8B1D - chains A and B of the 3 polymer chains in the assembly; structure by X-ray diffraction, 2.30 A resolution.

== Chain A ==
Protein: Dipeptide and tripeptide permease B
Organism: Escherichia coli
UniProt: P36837 (DTPB_ECOLI); numbering as in UniProt (aligned over 1-489)
Chain sequence (489 residues; each row starts with the number of its first residue):
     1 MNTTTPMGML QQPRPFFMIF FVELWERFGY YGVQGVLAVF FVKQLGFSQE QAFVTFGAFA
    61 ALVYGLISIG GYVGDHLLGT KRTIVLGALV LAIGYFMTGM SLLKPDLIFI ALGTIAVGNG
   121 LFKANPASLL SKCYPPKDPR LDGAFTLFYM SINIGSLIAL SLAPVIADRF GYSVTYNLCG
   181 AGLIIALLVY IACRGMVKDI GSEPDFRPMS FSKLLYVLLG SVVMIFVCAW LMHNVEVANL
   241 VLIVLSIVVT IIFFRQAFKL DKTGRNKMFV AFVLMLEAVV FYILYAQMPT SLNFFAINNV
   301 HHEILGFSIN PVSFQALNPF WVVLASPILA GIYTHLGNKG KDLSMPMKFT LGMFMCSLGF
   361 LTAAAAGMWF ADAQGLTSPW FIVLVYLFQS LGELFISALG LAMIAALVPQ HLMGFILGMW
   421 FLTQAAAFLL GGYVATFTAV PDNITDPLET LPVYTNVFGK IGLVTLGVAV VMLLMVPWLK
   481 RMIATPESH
Disordered / not traced: 1-10, 257-265, 333-342, 409-412, 485-489
Reported in the primary citation:
  - binding site for Ala-pro-phe: Asn153, Asn318, Glu393

== Chain B ==
Protein: Nanobody 132
Organism: Lama glama
Notes: antibody fragment or engineered binder
Chain sequence (127 residues; each row starts with the number of its first residue):
     2 VQLVESGGGL VQAGGSLRLS CAASGPTLSN YAVGWFRQAP GKEREFVAGI NWSSGLRYKD
    62 VVKGRFTVSR DNVKDTVYLQ MNSLKPEDTA VYYCAARFGG MLPLQPSGYA NWGQGTQVTV
   122 SSHHHHH
Cystine bridges: Cys22-Cys95

== Chain A / chain B interface ==
Residue-residue contacts - 47 pairs, chain A then chain B:
  Val39(A) - Trp53(B)  hydrophobic
  Lys43(A) - Ser30(B)  hydrogen bond (side chain-backbone)
  Lys43(A) - Asn31(B)
  Lys43(A) - Trp53(B)  hydrogen bond (side chain-backbone)
  Asp168(A) - Pro27(B)
  Asp168(A) - Thr28(B)
  Asp168(A) - Asn31(B)  hydrogen bond
  Asp168(A) - Tyr32(B)  hydrogen bond
  Arg169(A) - Gly26(B)  hydrogen bond (side chain-backbone)
  Phe294(A) - Trp53(B)  hydrophobic
  Ile297(A) - Arg98(B)  hydrogen bond (backbone-side chain)
  Ile297(A) - Phe99(B)
  Ile297(A) - Gly100(B)
  Asn298(A) - Arg98(B)
  Asn298(A) - Met102(B)
  Val300(A) - Arg98(B)  hydrogen bond (backbone-side chain)
  His301(A) - Ser108(B)
  His302(A) - Arg98(B)  hydrogen bond
  His302(A) - Phe99(B)
  Ser308(A) - Ala111(B)
  Asn310(A) - Phe99(B)
  Pro311(A) - Phe99(B)  hydrophobic
  Val312(A) - Phe99(B)  hydrophobic
  Gln374(A) - Pro104(B)
  Gln374(A) - Leu105(B)
  Gln374(A) - Gln106(B)  hydrogen bond (side chain-backbone)
  Gln374(A) - Ser108(B)  hydrogen bond
  Gln374(A) - Gly109(B)
  Leu376(A) - Arg98(B)
  Leu376(A) - Gly109(B)
  Asp442(A) - Asn52(B)  hydrogen bond (backbone-side chain)
  Asp442(A) - Ser54(B)  hydrogen bond (backbone-side chain)
  Asn443(A) - Gly56(B)
  Ile444(A) - Asn52(B)  hydrogen bond (backbone-side chain)
  Ile444(A) - Gly101(B)
  Ile444(A) - Met102(B)
  Thr445(A) - Asn52(B)
  Thr445(A) - Gly56(B)
  Thr445(A) - Leu57(B)
  Thr445(A) - Arg58(B)
  Thr445(A) - Gly101(B)
  Thr445(A) - Met102(B)
  Thr445(A) - Leu103(B)  hydrogen bond (backbone-backbone)
  Asp446(A) - Arg58(B)  salt bridge
  Asp446(A) - Met102(B)
  Pro447(A) - Met102(B)
  Thr450(A) - Met102(B)
Other interface residues (no listed pair), chain A (26 interface residues in all): Val42, Ala296, Asn299

== Summary ==
The interface between chain A and chain B involves 26 residues on one side and 24 on the other; the contacts
include 14 hydrogen bonds and 1 salt bridge. Polar contacts include Asp446(A)-Arg58(B), Lys43(A)-Ser30(B) and
Lys43(A)-Trp53(B). The paper reports a binding site for Ala-pro-phe at Asn153(A), Asn318(A) and Glu393(A).
Here chain A is Dipeptide and tripeptide permease B (Escherichia coli) and chain B is Nanobody 132 (Lama
glama). Entry 8B1D (DtpB-Nb132-APF) was determined by X-ray diffraction (same publication as 8B17, 8B19, 8B1C,
8B1G, 8B1I, 8B1J and 8B1K).
